Entry 3O3D (X-ray diffraction, 1.70 A resolution); this record covers chains A and B of the 3 polymer chains in the assembly.

Chain A:
Name: HLA class I histocompatibility antigen, A-2 alpha chain
Source organism: Homo sapiens
UniProt: P01892 (1A02_HUMAN); residues 1-275 here correspond to UniProt positions 25-299 (UniProt number = residue number + 24)
Amino-acid sequence (275 residues; row label = number of the first residue in the row):
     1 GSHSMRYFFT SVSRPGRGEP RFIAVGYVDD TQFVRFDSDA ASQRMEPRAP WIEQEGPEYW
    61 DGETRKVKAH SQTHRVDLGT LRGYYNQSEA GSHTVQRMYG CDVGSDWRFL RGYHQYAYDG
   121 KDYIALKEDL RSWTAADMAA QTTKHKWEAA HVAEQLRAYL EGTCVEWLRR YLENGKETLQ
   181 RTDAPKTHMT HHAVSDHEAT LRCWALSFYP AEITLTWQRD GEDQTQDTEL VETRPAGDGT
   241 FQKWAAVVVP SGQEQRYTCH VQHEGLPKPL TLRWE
Cystine bridges: Cys-101/Cys-164, Cys-203/Cys-259
What the authors report for this chain:
  - contacts within the chain: Glu-63/Lys-66 (salt bridge)

Chain B:
Name: Beta-2-microglobulin
Source organism: Homo sapiens
UniProt: P61769 (B2MG_HUMAN); residues 1-99 here correspond to UniProt positions 21-119 (UniProt number = residue number + 20)
Amino-acid sequence (100 residues; each row starts with the number of its first residue; numbering starts at 0):
     0 MIQRTPKIQV YSRHPAENGK SNFLNCYVSG FHPSDIEVDL LKNGERIEKV EHSDLSFSKD
    60 WSFYLLYYTE FTPTEKDEYA CRVNHVTLSQ PKIVKWDRDM
Cystine bridges: Cys-25/Cys-80
Differences from the reference sequence: initiating methionine (0)
Curated features (UniProtKB/Swiss-Prot):
  - modified residue: Gln-2 (Pyrrolidone carboxylic acid)
  - glycosylation: Ile-1 (N-linked (Glc) (glycation) isoleucine), Lys-19 (N-linked (Glc) (glycation) lysine), Lys-41 (N-linked (Glc) (glycation) lysine), Lys-48 (N-linked (Glc) (glycation) lysine), Lys-58 (N-linked (Glc) (glycation) lysine), Lys-91 (N-linked (Glc) (glycation) lysine), Lys-94 (N-linked (Glc) (glycation) lysine)

How chain A and chain B interact:
Contacting residue pairs (55; chain A residue first):
  Phe-8(A) with Phe-56(B)
  Phe-9(A) with Phe-56(B)
  Thr-10(A) with Leu-54(B); Phe-56(B); Phe-62(B)
  Val-12(A) with Ser-33(B)
  Ile-23(A) with Leu-54(B)
  Val-25(A) with Asp-53(B); Leu-54(B); Ser-55(B)
  Tyr-27(A) with Ser-55(B); Tyr-63(B), hydrogen bond
  Gln-32(A) with Asp-53(B), hydrogen bond
  Arg-35(A) with Asp-53(B), salt bridge
  Arg-48(A) with Asp-53(B), salt bridge
  Ser-92(A) with Met-0(B)
  His-93(A) with Met-0(B)
  Gln-96(A) with His-31(B), hydrogen bond; Phe-56(B); Trp-60(B), hydrogen bond (side chain-backbone); Phe-62(B)
  Arg-97(A) with Phe-56(B)
  Gln-115(A) with Trp-60(B)
  Tyr-116(A) with Trp-60(B)
  Ala-117(A) with Trp-60(B), hydrophobic
  Asp-119(A) with Met-0(B); Ile-1(B); His-31(B)
  Gly-120(A) with Ile-1(B); His-31(B)
  Lys-121(A) with Ile-1(B)
  Asp-122(A) with Trp-60(B), hydrogen bond
  Thr-190(A) with Met-99(B), hydrogen bond (side chain-backbone)
  His-192(A) with Asp-98(B), hydrogen bond (side chain-backbone)
  Arg-202(A) with Met-99(B), hydrogen bond (side chain-backbone)
  Trp-204(A) with Met-99(B), hydrogen bond (side chain-backbone)
  Val-231(A) with Gln-8(B)
  Glu-232(A) with Gln-8(B), hydrogen bond (backbone-side chain); Tyr-26(B); Ser-28(B)
  Thr-233(A) with Tyr-26(B)
  Arg-234(A) with Gln-8(B), hydrogen bond; Tyr-10(B); Tyr-26(B)
  Pro-235(A) with Tyr-10(B), hydrogen bond (backbone-side chain); Asn-24(B); Tyr-26(B)
  Ala-236(A) with Arg-12(B), hydrogen bond (backbone-side chain); Asn-24(B), hydrogen bond (backbone-side chain)
  Gly-237(A) with Arg-12(B), hydrogen bond (backbone-side chain)
  Asp-238(A) with Arg-12(B)
  Gln-242(A) with Tyr-10(B); Ser-11(B); Arg-12(B), hydrogen bond (side chain-backbone)
  Trp-244(A) with Met-99(B), hydrophobic
Other interface residues (no listed pair), chain A (38 interface residues in all): Arg-6, Thr-94, Met-98
Other interface residues (no listed pair), chain B (26 interface residues in all): His-13, Pro-32, His-51, Lys-58, Asp-59, Leu-65

In short:
The interface between chain A and chain B involves 38 residues on one side and 26 on the other, with 16
hydrogen bonds and 2 salt bridges. Among the polar pairs are Arg-35(A)/Asp-53(B), Arg-48(A)/Asp-53(B) and
Tyr-27(A)/Tyr-63(B). From the paper: contacts within the chain involving Lys-66(A) and Glu-63(A).
Chain A is HLA class I histocompatibility antigen, A-2 alpha chain and chain B is Beta-2-microglobulin, both
from Homo sapiens; the structure, Human Class I MHC HLA-A2 in complex with the Peptidomimetic ELA-2, was
determined by X-ray diffraction together with 3O3A, 3O3B and 3O3E from the same study.
